PDB entry 7MD4 | electron microscopy, 4.50 A resolution (low resolution: residue-level contacts below are approximate; hydrogen-bond / salt-bridge calls are withheld) | chains B and U of the 12 polymer chains in the assembly

Chain B:
Molecule: Isoform Short of Insulin receptor
Source organism: Homo sapiens
Notes: fragment: extracellular domain
Reference sequence: P06213 (INSR_HUMAN), isoform P06213-2; residues 1-917 here correspond to UniProt positions 28-944 (UniProt number = residue number + 27)
Amino-acid sequence (927 residues; row label = number of the first residue in the row):
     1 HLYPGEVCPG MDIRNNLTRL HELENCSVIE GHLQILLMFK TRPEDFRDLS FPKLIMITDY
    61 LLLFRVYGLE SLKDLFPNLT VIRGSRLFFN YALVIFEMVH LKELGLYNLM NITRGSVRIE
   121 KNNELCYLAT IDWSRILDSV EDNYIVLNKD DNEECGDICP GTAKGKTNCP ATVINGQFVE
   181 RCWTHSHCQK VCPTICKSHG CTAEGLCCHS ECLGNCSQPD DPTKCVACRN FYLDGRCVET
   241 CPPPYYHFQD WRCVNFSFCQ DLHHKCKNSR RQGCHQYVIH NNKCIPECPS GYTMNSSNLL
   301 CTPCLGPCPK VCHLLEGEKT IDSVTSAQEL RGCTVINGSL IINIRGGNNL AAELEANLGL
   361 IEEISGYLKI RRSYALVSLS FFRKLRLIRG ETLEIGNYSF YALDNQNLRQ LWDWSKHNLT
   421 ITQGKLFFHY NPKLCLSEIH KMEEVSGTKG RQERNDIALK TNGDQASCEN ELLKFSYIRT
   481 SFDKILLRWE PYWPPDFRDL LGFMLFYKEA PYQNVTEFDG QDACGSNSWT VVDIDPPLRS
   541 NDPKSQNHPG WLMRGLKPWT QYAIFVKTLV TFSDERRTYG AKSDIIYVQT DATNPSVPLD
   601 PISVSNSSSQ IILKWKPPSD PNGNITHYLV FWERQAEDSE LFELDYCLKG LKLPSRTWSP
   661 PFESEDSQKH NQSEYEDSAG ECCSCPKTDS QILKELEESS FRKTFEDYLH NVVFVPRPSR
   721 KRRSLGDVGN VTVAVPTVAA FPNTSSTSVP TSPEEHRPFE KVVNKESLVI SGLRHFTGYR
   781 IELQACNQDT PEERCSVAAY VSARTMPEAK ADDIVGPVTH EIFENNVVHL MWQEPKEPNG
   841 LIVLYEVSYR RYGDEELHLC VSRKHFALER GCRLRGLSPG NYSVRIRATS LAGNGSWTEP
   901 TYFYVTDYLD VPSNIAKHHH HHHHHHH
Disordered / not traced: 163-176, 268-273, 516-530, 657-753, 911-927
Construct notes: expression tag (918-927)
Swiss-Prot annotation at these positions:
  - region: E706 to F714 (Insulin-binding)
  - site: F39 (Insulin-binding)
  - modified residue: S373 (Phosphoserine), Y374 (Phosphotyrosine), S380 (Phosphoserine)
  - glycosylation (N-linked (GlcNAc...) asparagine): N16, N25, N78, N111, N215, N255, N295, N337, N397, N418, N514, N606, N624, N671
Cystine bridges: C8-C26, C126-C155, C159-C182, C192-C201, C196-C207, C208-C216, C212-C225, C228-C237, C241-C253, C259-C284, C266-C274, C288-C301, C312-C333, C435-C468, C647-C860, C786-C795

Chain U:
Molecule: Insulin chain A
Source organism: Homo sapiens
Reference sequence: P01308 (INS_HUMAN); residues 1-21 here correspond to UniProt positions 90-110 (UniProt number = residue number + 89)
Amino-acid sequence (21 residues; row label = number of the first residue in the row):
     1 GIVEQCCTSI CSLYQLENYC N
Cystine bridges: C6-C11

Chain B / chain U interface:
Pairs across the interface - 6 pairs, chain B then chain U:
  R488(B) with L13(U)
  P537(B) with Y14(U)
  L538(B) with Y14(U)
  N547(B) with Y14(U)
  W551(B) with I10(U)
  R554(B) with I10(U)
Other interface residues (no listed pair), chain B (7 interface residues in all): Q546
Other interface residues (no listed pair), chain U (4 interface residues in all): C11

Overview:
Chain B and chain U form an interface of 7 and 4 residues respectively.
Chain B is Isoform Short of Insulin receptor and chain U is Insulin chain A, both from Homo sapiens; the
structure, Insulin receptor ectodomain dimer complexed with two IRPA-3 partial agonists, was determined by
electron microscopy (same publication as 7MD5).
